6UV0 - chain A; structure by X-ray diffraction, 2.60 A resolution.

# Chain A
Molecule: Probable ATP-dependent RNA helicase DDX17
From: Homo sapiens
Notes: EC 3.6.4.13
UniProt: Q92841 (DDX17_HUMAN); residues 32-477 here correspond to UniProt positions 111-556 (UniProt number = residue number + 79)
Sequence (448 residues; numbered 30 to 477; the number before each row is that of its first residue):
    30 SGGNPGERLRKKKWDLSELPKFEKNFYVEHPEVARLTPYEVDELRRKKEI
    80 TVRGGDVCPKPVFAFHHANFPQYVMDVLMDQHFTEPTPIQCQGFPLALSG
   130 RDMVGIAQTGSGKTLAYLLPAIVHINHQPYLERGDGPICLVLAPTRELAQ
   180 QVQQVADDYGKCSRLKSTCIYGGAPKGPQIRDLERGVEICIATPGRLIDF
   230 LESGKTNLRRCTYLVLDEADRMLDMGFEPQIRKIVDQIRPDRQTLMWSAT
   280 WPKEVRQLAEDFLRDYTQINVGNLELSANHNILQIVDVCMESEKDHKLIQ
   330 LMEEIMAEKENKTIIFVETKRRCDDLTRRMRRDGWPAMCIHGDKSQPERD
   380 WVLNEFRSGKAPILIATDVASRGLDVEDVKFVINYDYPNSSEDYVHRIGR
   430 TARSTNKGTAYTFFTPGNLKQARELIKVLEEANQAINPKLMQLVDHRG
Disordered / not traced: 30-39, 306-308, 336-340, 398-401, 476-477
Sequence notes: expression tag (30-31)
UniProt features mapped onto this chain:
  - motif: Phe-92 to Cys-120 (Q motif), Asp-246 to Asp-249 (DEAD box)
  - binding site (ATP): Ala-136 to Thr-143
  - modified residue: Lys-42 (N6-acetyllysine), Thr-444 (Phosphothreonine)
  - cross-link (Glycyl lysine isopeptide (Lys-Gly)): Lys-50 (interchain with G-Cter in SUMO), Lys-449 (interchain with G-Cter in SUMO2)
From the paper describing this entry:
  - post-translational modification sites: Tyr-56 (citing earlier work)
  - mutagenesis - Y56E: decreased stability
  - mutagenesis - Y56E: increased catalytic activity on ATP
  - mutagenesis - Y56E: unchanged binding to RNA
  - mutagenesis - G371R: abolished binding to pri-miR-125a
  - disease-associated variants - R432C: decreased catalytic activity on ATP (citing earlier work)
  - disease-associated variants - T143A: decreased catalytic activity on ATP
  - mutagenesis - K142A/E247Q: abolished catalytic activity on ATP
  - disease-associated variants - R175G, R250G, G371R, R378T: decreased catalytic activity (RNA-dependent ATPase activity)

# In short
Curated annotation (UniProt) lists 8 ATP-binding residues. From the paper: R175G, R250G and G371R, among
others, reduce catalytic activity (RNA-dependent ATPase activity); a modification site at Tyr-56; 8
substitutions were tested in all.
Chain A is Probable ATP-dependent RNA helicase DDX17 (Homo sapiens); the structure, Crystal structure of apo
core domain of RNA helicase DDX17, was determined by X-ray diffraction together with 6UV1, 6UV2, 6UV3 and 6UV4
from the same study.
